PDB entry 9J7K | electron microscopy, 2.32 A resolution | chains 1 and A of the 60 polymer chains in the assembly

Chain 1 (and A):
Name: Capsid protein
Source organism: Adeno-associated virus - 8
Notes: chain A of this document is another copy of the same molecule, construct and numbering; everything in this record applies to it too
Reference sequence: Q8JQF8 (Q8JQF8_9VIRU); residues 1-738 here = UniProt positions 1-738
Amino-acid sequence (738 residues; numbered 1 to 738; the number before each row is that of its first residue):
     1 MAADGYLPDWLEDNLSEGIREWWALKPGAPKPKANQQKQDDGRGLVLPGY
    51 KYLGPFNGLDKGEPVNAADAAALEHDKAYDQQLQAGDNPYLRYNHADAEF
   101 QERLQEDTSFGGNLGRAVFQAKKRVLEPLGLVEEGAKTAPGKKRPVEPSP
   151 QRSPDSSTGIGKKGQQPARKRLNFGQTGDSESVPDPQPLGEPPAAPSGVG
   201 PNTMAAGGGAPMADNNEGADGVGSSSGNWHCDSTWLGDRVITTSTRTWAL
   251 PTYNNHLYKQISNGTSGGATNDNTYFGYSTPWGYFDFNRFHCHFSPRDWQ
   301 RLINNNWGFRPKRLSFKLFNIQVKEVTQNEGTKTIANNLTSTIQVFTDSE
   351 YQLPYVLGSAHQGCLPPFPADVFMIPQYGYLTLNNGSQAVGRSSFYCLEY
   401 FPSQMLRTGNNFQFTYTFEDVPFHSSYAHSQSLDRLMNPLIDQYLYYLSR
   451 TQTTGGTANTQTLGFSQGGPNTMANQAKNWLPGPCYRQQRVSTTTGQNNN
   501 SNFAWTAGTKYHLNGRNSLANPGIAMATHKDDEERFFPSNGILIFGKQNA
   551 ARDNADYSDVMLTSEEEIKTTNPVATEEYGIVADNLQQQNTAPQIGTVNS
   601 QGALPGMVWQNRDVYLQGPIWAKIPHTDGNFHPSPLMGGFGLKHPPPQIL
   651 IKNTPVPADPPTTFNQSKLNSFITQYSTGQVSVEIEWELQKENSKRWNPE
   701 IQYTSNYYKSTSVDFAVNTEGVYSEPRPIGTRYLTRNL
Not modelled in the structure: 1-220, 266-268, 328-332, 454-458

How chain 1 and chain A interact:
Residue-residue contacts (294):
  Ile261(1) - Pro439(A)  hydrophobic
  Ile261(1) - Leu440(A)  hydrophobic
  Asp272(1) - Arg435(A)  hydrogen bond (backbone-side chain)
  Asp272(1) - Ala474(A)
  Asn273(1) - Arg435(A)
  Asn273(1) - Asn471(A)
  Asn273(1) - Thr472(A)
  Asn273(1) - Met473(A)  hydrogen bond (side chain-backbone)
  Asn273(1) - Ala474(A)  hydrogen bond (side chain-backbone)
  Thr274(1) - Arg435(A)  hydrogen bond (backbone-side chain)
  Tyr275(1) - Arg435(A)
  Tyr275(1) - Pro470(A)
  Tyr275(1) - Met473(A)  hydrophobic
  Ser279(1) - Leu440(A)
  Tyr284(1) - Asn438(A)  hydrogen bond
  Tyr284(1) - Ile441(A)
  Arg289(1) - Tyr444(A)
  Gln352(1) - Asn693(A)  hydrogen bond
  Gln352(1) - Lys695(A)
  Gln352(1) - Asn737(A)  hydrogen bond (backbone-side chain)
  Leu353(1) - Asn737(A)
  Pro354(1) - Gln431(A)
  Pro354(1) - Asn737(A)
  Tyr355(1) - Leu436(A)
  Val356(1) - Leu436(A)
  Val356(1) - Asn438(A)
  Gly358(1) - Asn479(A)
  Ser359(1) - Leu436(A)
  Ser359(1) - Met437(A)
  Ser359(1) - Gln443(A)  hydrogen bond (backbone-side chain)
  Ala360(1) - Gln443(A)
  Ala360(1) - Tyr444(A)  hydrogen bond (backbone-backbone)
  Ala360(1) - Leu445(A)  hydrophobic
  His361(1) - Met437(A)
  His361(1) - Asn438(A)  hydrogen bond (side chain-backbone)
  His361(1) - Ile441(A)  hydrogen bond (side chain-backbone)
  His361(1) - Asp442(A)  hydrogen bond (side chain-backbone)
  His361(1) - Gln443(A)
  His361(1) - Tyr444(A)
  His361(1) - Gln476(A)
  Gln362(1) - Ile441(A)
  Gln362(1) - Asp442(A)  hydrogen bond (backbone-backbone)
  Gln362(1) - Gln443(A)  hydrogen bond (side chain-backbone)
  Gln362(1) - Tyr444(A)
  Gln362(1) - Gln467(A)  hydrogen bond
  Pro376(1) - Ile441(A)  hydrophobic
  Gln377(1) - Asn438(A)  hydrogen bond (backbone-side chain)
  Gln377(1) - Leu440(A)
  Gln377(1) - Ile441(A)
  Tyr378(1) - Asn438(A)
  Tyr378(1) - Leu440(A)
  Gly379(1) - Asn438(A)  hydrogen bond (backbone-side chain)
  Gly379(1) - Pro439(A)
  Gly379(1) - Leu440(A)
  Tyr380(1) - Pro439(A)
  Leu381(1) - Gln431(A)
  Leu381(1) - Arg435(A)
  Leu381(1) - Met437(A)  hydrophobic
  Leu381(1) - Pro439(A)  hydrophobic
  Leu381(1) - Met473(A)  hydrophobic
  Thr382(1) - Ser430(A)  hydrogen bond (side chain-backbone)
  Leu383(1) - His429(A)
  Leu383(1) - Ser430(A)  hydrogen bond (backbone-backbone)
  Leu383(1) - Gln431(A)
  Leu383(1) - Ser432(A)
  Leu383(1) - Thr570(A)
  Asn384(1) - Asp531(A)
  Asn385(1) - Asp531(A)
  Asn385(1) - Asp532(A)  hydrogen bond
  Gly391(1) - Arg696(A)  hydrogen bond (backbone-side chain)
  Gly391(1) - Ile701(A)
  Arg392(1) - Ala428(A)
  Arg392(1) - Ser430(A)
  Arg392(1) - Glu566(A)  salt bridge
  Arg392(1) - Glu567(A)
  Arg392(1) - Arg696(A)  hydrogen bond (backbone-side chain)
  Arg392(1) - Ile701(A)
  Arg392(1) - Thr735(A)
  Ser393(1) - Arg696(A)  hydrogen bond (backbone-side chain)
  Ser393(1) - Asn698(A)  hydrogen bond (backbone-side chain)
  Ser394(1) - Ser430(A)  hydrogen bond
  Ser394(1) - Arg696(A)  hydrogen bond
  Ser394(1) - Asn698(A)
  Ser394(1) - Thr735(A)
  Phe395(1) - Arg696(A)
  Phe395(1) - Trp697(A)  hydrogen bond (backbone-backbone)
  Phe395(1) - Asn698(A)  hydrogen bond (backbone-side chain)
  Tyr396(1) - Lys695(A)
  Tyr396(1) - Arg696(A)
  Tyr396(1) - Asn737(A)  hydrogen bond
  Tyr400(1) - Lys695(A)  hydrogen bond (backbone-side chain)
  Tyr400(1) - Trp697(A)  hydrophobic
  Phe401(1) - Lys695(A)
  Pro484(1) - Leu604(A)  hydrophobic
  Pro484(1) - Pro605(A)
  Tyr486(1) - Tyr579(A)
  Tyr486(1) - Gly580(A)
  Tyr486(1) - Ile581(A)
  Tyr486(1) - Val582(A)  hydrophobic
  Tyr486(1) - Gln601(A)
  Tyr486(1) - Leu604(A)  hydrophobic
  Arg487(1) - Val582(A)
  Arg487(1) - Ala583(A)  hydrogen bond (backbone-backbone)
  Arg487(1) - Asp584(A)
  Arg487(1) - Asn585(A)
  Arg487(1) - Leu586(A)
  Gln488(1) - Ala583(A)
  Gln489(1) - Ala583(A)
  Gln489(1) - Asn585(A)  hydrogen bond (side chain-backbone)
  Gln489(1) - Leu586(A)
  Gln489(1) - Gln587(A)  hydrogen bond (side chain-backbone)
  Gln489(1) - Pro593(A)
  Gln489(1) - Gln594(A)
  Arg490(1) - Leu586(A)
  Arg490(1) - Gln587(A)  hydrogen bond (backbone-side chain)
  Arg490(1) - Gln588(A)  hydrogen bond
  Val491(1) - Leu448(A)  hydrophobic
  Val491(1) - Leu463(A)  hydrophobic
  Val491(1) - Gln587(A)
  Ser492(1) - Leu463(A)
  Thr493(1) - Leu463(A)
  Thr495(1) - Gln461(A)
  Thr495(1) - Thr462(A)
  Thr495(1) - Leu463(A)
  Gly496(1) - Gln461(A)
  Gly496(1) - Gln589(A)
  Gln497(1) - Gln588(A)
  Gln497(1) - Gln589(A)  hydrogen bond (backbone-backbone)
  Asn498(1) - Gln461(A)  hydrogen bond (backbone-side chain)
  Asn498(1) - Gln587(A)  hydrogen bond
  Asn498(1) - Gln588(A)
  Asn498(1) - Gln589(A)
  Asn499(1) - Gln461(A)
  Asn499(1) - Gln587(A)  hydrogen bond (backbone-side chain)
  Asn499(1) - Gln588(A)  hydrogen bond (side chain-backbone)
  Asn499(1) - Gln589(A)
  Asn499(1) - Thr591(A)
  Asn499(1) - Ala592(A)
  Asn499(1) - Pro593(A)
  Asn500(1) - Gln452(A)  hydrogen bond
  Asn500(1) - Asn459(A)  hydrogen bond (side chain-backbone)
  Asn500(1) - Thr460(A)
  Asn500(1) - Gln461(A)
  Ser501(1) - Thr451(A)  hydrogen bond (backbone-side chain)
  Ser501(1) - Gln452(A)
  Asn502(1) - Arg450(A)
  Asn502(1) - Thr451(A)  hydrogen bond (side chain-backbone)
  Asn502(1) - Gln452(A)
  Phe503(1) - Thr451(A)  hydrogen bond (backbone-side chain)
  Phe503(1) - Gln587(A)
  Phe503(1) - Pro593(A)  hydrophobic
  Ala504(1) - Leu448(A)
  Ala504(1) - Ser449(A)
  Ala504(1) - Thr451(A)
  Trp505(1) - Ala474(A)  hydrophobic
  Trp505(1) - Asn475(A)
  Thr506(1) - Ile595(A)
  Ala507(1) - Pro593(A)  hydrophobic
  Ala507(1) - Ile595(A)  hydrophobic
  Thr509(1) - Ile581(A)
  Thr509(1) - Ala583(A)
  Lys510(1) - Gly580(A)
  Lys510(1) - Ile581(A)  hydrogen bond (backbone-backbone)
  Tyr511(1) - Asp434(A)
  Tyr511(1) - Lys478(A)
  Tyr511(1) - Leu481(A)  hydrophobic
  Tyr511(1) - Pro482(A)  hydrophobic
  Tyr511(1) - Tyr579(A)
  Tyr511(1) - Gly580(A)
  His512(1) - Glu577(A)  salt bridge
  His512(1) - Glu578(A)  salt bridge
  His512(1) - Tyr579(A)  hydrogen bond (backbone-backbone)
  His512(1) - Gly580(A)
  Leu513(1) - Ser432(A)
  Leu513(1) - Leu433(A)  hydrophobic
  Leu513(1) - Asp434(A)
  Leu513(1) - Pro482(A)  hydrophobic
  Leu513(1) - Lys569(A)
  Leu513(1) - Thr570(A)
  Leu513(1) - Thr571(A)
  Leu513(1) - Asn572(A)
  Asn514(1) - Lys530(A)
  Asn514(1) - Asp531(A)  hydrogen bond
  Asn514(1) - Lys569(A)
  Gly515(1) - Lys530(A)
  Arg516(1) - Ser432(A)
  Arg516(1) - Asp434(A)  salt bridge
  Arg516(1) - Arg435(A)
  Asn517(1) - Ala474(A)
  Ser518(1) - Ala474(A)
  Ser518(1) - Lys478(A)  hydrogen bond
  Leu519(1) - Ala474(A)  hydrogen bond (backbone-backbone)
  Leu519(1) - Asn475(A)
  Asn521(1) - Asn475(A)  hydrogen bond (side chain-backbone)
  Asn521(1) - Gln476(A)
  Asn521(1) - Ala477(A)
  Asn521(1) - Lys478(A)  hydrogen bond (backbone-backbone)
  Pro522(1) - Lys478(A)
  Ile524(1) - Leu481(A)  hydrophobic
  Ile524(1) - Leu604(A)  hydrophobic
  Ile524(1) - Pro605(A)
  Ser539(1) - Leu448(A)
  Leu543(1) - Leu445(A)  hydrophobic
  Ile544(1) - Leu445(A)
  Ile544(1) - Tyr446(A)  hydrogen bond (backbone-backbone)
  Ile544(1) - Phe465(A)  hydrophobic
  Phe545(1) - Tyr444(A)  hydrophobic
  Phe545(1) - Leu445(A)  hydrophobic
  Gly546(1) - Tyr446(A)
  Ala550(1) - Tyr446(A)  hydrogen bond (backbone-side chain)
  Ala551(1) - Tyr446(A)  hydrogen bond (backbone-side chain)
  Arg552(1) - Asp442(A)  salt bridge
  Arg552(1) - Tyr446(A)
  Arg552(1) - Ser466(A)
  Arg552(1) - Gln467(A)  hydrogen bond (backbone-backbone)
  Arg552(1) - Gly469(A)
  Arg552(1) - Pro470(A)
  Asp553(1) - Phe465(A)
  Asp553(1) - Ser466(A)
  Asn554(1) - Arg450(A)  hydrogen bond
  Asn554(1) - Gly464(A)
  Asn554(1) - Phe465(A)  hydrogen bond (backbone-backbone)
  Asn554(1) - Ser466(A)  hydrogen bond (backbone-side chain)
  Ala555(1) - Tyr446(A)  hydrophobic
  Ala555(1) - Leu463(A)
  Ala555(1) - Gly464(A)
  Ala555(1) - Phe465(A)  hydrogen bond (backbone-backbone)
  Asp556(1) - Leu463(A)
  Tyr557(1) - Leu463(A)
  Tyr557(1) - Phe465(A)  hydrophobic
  Val560(1) - Tyr446(A)  hydrophobic
  Val560(1) - Phe465(A)  hydrophobic
  Thr576(1) - Leu586(A)
  Glu577(1) - Leu586(A)
  Asn599(1) - Ala583(A)
  Asn599(1) - Asp584(A)  hydrogen bond
  Ser600(1) - Gln601(A)  hydrogen bond
  Gln601(1) - Leu604(A)
  Gly602(1) - Gln601(A)
  Gly602(1) - Gly602(A)
  Gly602(1) - Ala603(A)
  Ala603(1) - Ala603(A)  hydrogen bond (backbone-backbone)
  Trp609(1) - Pro605(A)
  Gln617(1) - Tyr444(A)
  Gly618(1) - Tyr444(A)
  Pro619(1) - Tyr444(A)
  Ala622(1) - Asn479(A)
  Ala622(1) - Trp480(A)  hydrophobic
  Lys623(1) - Trp480(A)  hydrogen bond (backbone-side chain)
  Ile624(1) - Trp480(A)  hydrophobic
  Pro625(1) - Trp480(A)
  Pro625(1) - Leu738(A)
  His626(1) - Tyr427(A)  hydrogen bond
  His626(1) - His429(A)  hydrogen bond (backbone-side chain)
  His626(1) - Arg736(A)  hydrogen bond
  His626(1) - Leu738(A)  hydrogen bond (backbone-backbone)
  Thr627(1) - His429(A)
  Thr627(1) - Thr571(A)
  Thr627(1) - Val608(A)
  Thr627(1) - Trp609(A)
  Thr627(1) - Gln610(A)
  Thr627(1) - Leu738(A)
  Asp628(1) - Ser425(A)  hydrogen bond
  Asp628(1) - Trp609(A)  hydrogen bond (backbone-backbone)
  Asp628(1) - Gln610(A)  hydrogen bond (backbone-side chain)
  Asp628(1) - Asn611(A)  hydrogen bond (side chain-backbone)
  Asp628(1) - His632(A)
  Asp628(1) - Arg732(A)  salt bridge
  Gly629(1) - Val608(A)
  Gly629(1) - Trp609(A)  hydrogen bond (backbone-backbone)
  Gly629(1) - His632(A)
  Asn630(1) - Met607(A)
  Asn630(1) - Val608(A)
  Asn630(1) - Trp609(A)
  Phe631(1) - Ala603(A)  hydrophobic
  Phe631(1) - Leu604(A)
  Phe631(1) - Pro605(A)
  Phe631(1) - Gly606(A)  hydrogen bond (backbone-backbone)
  Phe631(1) - Met607(A)  hydrogen bond (backbone-backbone)
  Phe631(1) - Trp609(A)
  Phe631(1) - Phe631(A)  hydrophobic
  His632(1) - Pro605(A)
  His632(1) - Gly606(A)  hydrogen bond (backbone-backbone)
  Pro633(1) - Trp480(A)
  Ser634(1) - Trp480(A)
  Pro635(1) - Asn479(A)
  Pro635(1) - Trp480(A)
  Leu636(1) - Lys478(A)
  Leu636(1) - Asn479(A)  hydrogen bond (backbone-backbone)
  Leu636(1) - Leu481(A)  hydrophobic
  Leu636(1) - Pro605(A)
  Met637(1) - Ala477(A)  hydrophobic
  Met637(1) - Lys478(A)
  Met637(1) - Asn479(A)
Interface residues without a listed pair, chain 1 (123 interface residues in all): Asn263, Asn288, Glu350, Cys397, Cys485, Gly508, Ala520, Phe537, Leu562, Gly638
Interface residues without a listed pair, chain A (106 interface residues in all): Phe423, Tyr447, Pro573, Val574, Asn590, Val598

In short:
123 residues of chain 1 and 106 residues of chain A are in contact; the contacts include 77 hydrogen bonds and
6 salt bridges. Among the polar pairs are Arg392(1)-Glu566(A), His512(1)-Glu577(A) and His512(1)-Glu578(A).
Chain 1 and chain A are both Capsid protein (Adeno-associated virus - 8); the structure, Structure of AAV8 in
the complex of AAV8 with its receptor, was determined by electron microscopy together with 9J6Z and 9J7L from
the same study.
